Entry 6PBD (X-ray diffraction, 2.34 A resolution); this record covers chains A and X of the 4 polymer chains in the assembly.

# Chain A
Protein: Modification methylase CcrMI
From: Caulobacter vibrioides
Notes: EC 2.1.1.72
Reference sequence: P0CAW2 (MTC1_CAUVC); residue numbers follow UniProt; this construct covers 1-358
Chain sequence (366 residues; each row starts with the number of its first residue; numbers below 1 keep their minus sign (Met-7 is residue -7)):
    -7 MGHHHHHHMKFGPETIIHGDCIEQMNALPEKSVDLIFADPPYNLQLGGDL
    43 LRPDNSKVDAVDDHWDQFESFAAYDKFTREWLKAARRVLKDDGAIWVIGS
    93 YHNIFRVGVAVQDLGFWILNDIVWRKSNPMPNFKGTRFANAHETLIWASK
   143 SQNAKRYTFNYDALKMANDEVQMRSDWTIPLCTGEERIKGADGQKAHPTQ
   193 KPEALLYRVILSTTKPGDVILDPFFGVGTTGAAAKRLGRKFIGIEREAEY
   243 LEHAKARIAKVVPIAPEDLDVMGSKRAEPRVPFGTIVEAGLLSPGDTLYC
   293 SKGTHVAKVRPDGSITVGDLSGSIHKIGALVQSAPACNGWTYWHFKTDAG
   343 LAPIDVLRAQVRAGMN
Not modelled in the structure: -7 to 0, 261-267, 358
Construct notes: expression tag (-7 to 0)
Ligand contacts: sinefungin (SFG): Gly11, Asp12, Cys13, Asp31, Pro33, Trp57, Phe69, His189, Thr191, Gln192, Lys193, Pro215, Phe216, Phe217, Gly218, Val219, Gly220, Thr221, Ile236, Glu237, Arg238, Glu239, Tyr242
Reported in the primary citation:
  - binding site for the 19-nt DNA strand: Pro45, Ser315, His317, Asn330, Trp332, Arg350
  - self-association interface (contacts with another copy of this molecule); pairs are residue here / residue on that copy: Asn47-Ala328 (hydrogen bond), Asp113-His134, Lys126-Arg268 (backbone contact)
  - contacts within the chain: Leu43-Lys126 (backbone contact)
  - binding site for the 19-nt DNA strand (chain X): Asp31 to Glu61, Phe63, Tyr93, His94, Ile110, Met122, Pro123, Phe125, Lys126, Arg129, Arg179, Lys187, Thr191, Lys193
  - specificity-determining residues: Arg44 (proposed by the authors, not directly observed)
  - mutagenesis - K118A (100-fold), R129A (100-fold), H134A (100-fold), R179A (100-fold): decreased catalytic activity (citing earlier work)
  - mutagenesis - W332A: abolished catalytic activity (citing earlier work)
  - mutagenesis - S315A, H317A, N330A, R350A: decreased catalytic activity on dsDNA (citing earlier work)
  - mutagenesis - S315A: abolished binding to DNA (citing earlier work)

# Chain X
Molecule: 19-nt DNA strand
Sequence (19 nucleotides; numbered 1 to 19; the number before each row is that of its first residue):
     1 CGATTCAATGAATCCCAAG

# How chain A and chain X interact
Pairs across the interface (50):
  Asp31(A) - DA11(X)  hydrogen bond to the base
  Pro32(A) - DA11(X)  hydrogen bond to the base
  Pro33(A) - DA11(X)  base contact
  Tyr34(A) - DA11(X)  stacking on the base
  Leu36(A) - DA11(X)  base contact
  Leu36(A) - DT13(X)  base contact
  Gln37(A) - DT13(X)  base contact
  Leu38(A) - DA12(X)  base contact
  Leu38(A) - DT13(X)  sugar contact
  Gly40(A) - DA12(X)  hydrogen bond to the base
  Asp41(A) - DA12(X)  base contact
  Leu42(A) - DA12(X)  base contact
  Leu42(A) - DC14(X)  base contact
  Arg44(A) - DT9(X)  sugar contact
  Arg44(A) - DG10(X)  hydrogen bond to the base
  Asp51(A) - DG10(X)  phosphate contact
  Ala52(A) - DA12(X)  base contact
  Val53(A) - DA11(X)  sugar contact
  Asp58(A) - DA11(X)  base contact
  Tyr93(A) - DT13(X)  hydrogen bond to the phosphate
  His94(A) - DA12(X)  phosphate contact
  His94(A) - DT13(X)  salt bridge to the phosphate
  Asn120(A) - DG10(X)  hydrogen bond to the base
  Pro121(A) - DG10(X)  hydrogen bond to the base
  Met122(A) - DG10(X)  base contact
  Met122(A) - DA12(X)  sugar contact
  Met122(A) - DC14(X)  base contact
  Pro123(A) - DG10(X)  base contact
  Pro123(A) - DC14(X)  hydrogen bond to the base
  Asn124(A) - DC14(X)  base contact
  Phe125(A) - DG10(X)  base contact
  Phe125(A) - DC14(X)  hydrogen bond to the base
  Lys126(A) - DC14(X)  hydrogen bond to the base
  Lys126(A) - DC15(X)  sugar contact
  Thr128(A) - DC14(X)  hydrogen bond to the sugar
  Thr128(A) - DC15(X)  sugar contact
  Arg129(A) - DT13(X)  hydrogen bond to the base
  Arg129(A) - DC14(X)  sugar contact
  Asn132(A) - DA12(X)  hydrogen bond to the phosphate
  Asn132(A) - DT13(X)  hydrogen bond to the phosphate
  Glu135(A) - DA11(X)  base contact
  Leu173(A) - DG10(X)  phosphate contact
  Leu173(A) - DA11(X)  phosphate contact
  Arg179(A) - DG10(X)  sugar contact
  Arg179(A) - DA11(X)  salt bridge to the phosphate
  Lys187(A) - DG10(X)  salt bridge to the phosphate
  Pro190(A) - DA11(X)  phosphate contact
  Thr191(A) - DA11(X)  base contact
  Gln192(A) - DA11(X)  phosphate contact
  Lys193(A) - DA11(X)  hydrogen bond to the base
Interface residues without a listed pair, chain A (40 interface residues in all): Val50, Trp57, Phe63, Lys118, Thr175

# In short
Chain A and chain X form an interface of 40 and 7 residues respectively; the contacts include 15 hydrogen
bonds, 3 salt bridges and 1 aromatic stacking contact. Polar pairs include Asp31(A)-DA11(X), Pro32(A)-DA11(X)
and Gly40(A)-DA12(X). From the paper: a binding site for the 19-nt DNA strand (chain X) at Asp31(A), Phe63(A)
and Tyr93(A) among others; K118A, R129A and H134A of chain A, among others, reduce catalytic activity; 9
substitutions were tested in all.
Chain A is Modification methylase CcrMI (Caulobacter vibrioides) and chain X is a 19-nt DNA strand; the
structure, DNA N6-Adenine Methyltransferase CcrM In Complex with Double-Stranded DNA Oligonucleotide
Containing Its Recognition Sequence GAATC, was determined by X-ray diffraction.
